1Q5C - chains B and C of the 4 polymer chains in the assembly; structure by electron microscopy, 30.00 A resolution (very low resolution: no residue pairs are listed; an interface is given only as per-side residue counts).

== Chain B (and C) ==
Name: EP-cadherin
Source organism: Mus musculus
Notes: fragment: residues 1-546 of PDB entry 1L3W; chain C of this document is another copy of the same molecule, construct and numbering; everything in this record applies to it too
Amino-acid sequence (880 residues; each row starts with the number of its first residue; numbers below 1 keep their minus sign (Met-154 is residue -154)):
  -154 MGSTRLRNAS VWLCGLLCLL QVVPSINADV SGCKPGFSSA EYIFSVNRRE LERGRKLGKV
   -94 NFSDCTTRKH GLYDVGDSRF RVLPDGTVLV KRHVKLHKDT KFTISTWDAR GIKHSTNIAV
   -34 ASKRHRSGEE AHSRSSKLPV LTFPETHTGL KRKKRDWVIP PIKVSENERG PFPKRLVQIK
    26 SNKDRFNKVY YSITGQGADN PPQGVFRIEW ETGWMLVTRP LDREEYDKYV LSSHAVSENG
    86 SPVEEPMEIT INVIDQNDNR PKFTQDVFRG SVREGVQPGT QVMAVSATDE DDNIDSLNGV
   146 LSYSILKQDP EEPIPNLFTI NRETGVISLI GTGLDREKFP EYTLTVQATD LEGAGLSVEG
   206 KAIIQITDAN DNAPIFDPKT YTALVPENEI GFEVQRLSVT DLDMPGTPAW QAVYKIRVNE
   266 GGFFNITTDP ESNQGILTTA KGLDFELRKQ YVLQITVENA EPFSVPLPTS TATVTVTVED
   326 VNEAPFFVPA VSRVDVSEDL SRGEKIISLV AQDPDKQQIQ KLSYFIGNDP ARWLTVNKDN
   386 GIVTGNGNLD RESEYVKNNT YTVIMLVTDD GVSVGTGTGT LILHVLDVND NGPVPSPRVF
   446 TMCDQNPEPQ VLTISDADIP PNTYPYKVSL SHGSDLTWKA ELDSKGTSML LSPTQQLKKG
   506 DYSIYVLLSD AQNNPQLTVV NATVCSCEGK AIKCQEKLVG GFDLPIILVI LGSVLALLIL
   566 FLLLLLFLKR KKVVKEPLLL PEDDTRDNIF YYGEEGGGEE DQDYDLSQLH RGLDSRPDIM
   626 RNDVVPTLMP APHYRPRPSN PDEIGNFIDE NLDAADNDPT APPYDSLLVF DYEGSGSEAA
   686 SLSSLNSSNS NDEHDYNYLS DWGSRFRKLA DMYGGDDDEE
Unresolved in the structure: -154 to 0, 541-725
Disulfides: Cys448-Cys532, Cys530-Cys539
Covalently attached groups: N-acetylglucosamine (NAG) linked to Thr188, Thr227, Thr245, Asn270, Thr273, Thr316, Thr318, Thr320, Asn403, Thr407, Thr421, Thr423, Asn526; 2-acetamido-2-deoxy-alpha-D-glucopyranose (NDG) linked to Thr314, Thr425
Ion coordination: Ca2+ site 1: Glu11, Glu69, Asp100, Gln101, Asp103, Asp136; Ca2+ site 2: Glu11, Asn12, Asp67, Glu69, Asp103; Ca2+ site 3: Asn102, Asn104, Asp134, Asp136, Asn143, Asp195; Ca2+ site 4: Glu119, Glu182, Asp213, Ala214, Asp216, Asp248; Ca2+ site 5: Glu119, Asp180, Glu182, Asp216; Ca2+ site 6: Asn215, Asn217, Asp246, Asp248, Ala254, Asn304; Ca2+ site 7: Glu232, Asp289, Glu291, Glu328; Ca2+ site 8: Glu232, Glu291, Asp325, Val326, Glu328, Asp360; Ca2+ site 9: Asn327, Glu328, Asp358, Asp360, Gln365, Asp414; Ca2+ site 10: Glu343, Asp395, Glu397, Asp435; Ca2+ site 11: Glu343, Glu397, Asp432, Val433, Asp435; Ca2+ site 12: Asn434, Asn436, Asp461, Asp463, Asn467, Asp515

== Interface between chain B and chain C ==
At this resolution (30 A) residue pairs are not listed: 14 residues of chain B and 13 of chain C lie at the interface.

== In short ==
The interface between chain B and chain C involves 14 residues on one side and 13 on the other.
N-acetylglucosamine is covalently linked to Thr188(B), Thr227(B), Thr245(B), Asn270(B), Thr273(B) and
Thr316(B) and 6 more. 2-acetamido-2-deoxy-alpha-D-glucopyranose is covalently linked to Thr314(B) and
Thr425(B).
Chain B and chain C are both EP-cadherin (Mus musculus); the structure, S-S-lambda-shaped TRANS and CIS
interactions of cadherins model based on fitting C-cadherin (1L3W) to 3D map ..., was determined by electron
microscopy, deposited together with 1Q55, 1Q5A and 1Q5B.
